Entry 8ETS (electron microscopy, 3.04 A resolution); this record covers chains Q and U of the 10 polymer chains in the assembly.

== Chain Q ==
Protein: Chromatin-remodeling ATPase INO80
Organism: Saccharomyces cerevisiae S288C
Notes: EC 3.6.4.-
Reference sequence: P53115 (INO80_YEAST); numbering as in UniProt (aligned over 948-1432)
Sequence (485 residues; numbered 948 to 1432; the number before each row is that of its first residue):
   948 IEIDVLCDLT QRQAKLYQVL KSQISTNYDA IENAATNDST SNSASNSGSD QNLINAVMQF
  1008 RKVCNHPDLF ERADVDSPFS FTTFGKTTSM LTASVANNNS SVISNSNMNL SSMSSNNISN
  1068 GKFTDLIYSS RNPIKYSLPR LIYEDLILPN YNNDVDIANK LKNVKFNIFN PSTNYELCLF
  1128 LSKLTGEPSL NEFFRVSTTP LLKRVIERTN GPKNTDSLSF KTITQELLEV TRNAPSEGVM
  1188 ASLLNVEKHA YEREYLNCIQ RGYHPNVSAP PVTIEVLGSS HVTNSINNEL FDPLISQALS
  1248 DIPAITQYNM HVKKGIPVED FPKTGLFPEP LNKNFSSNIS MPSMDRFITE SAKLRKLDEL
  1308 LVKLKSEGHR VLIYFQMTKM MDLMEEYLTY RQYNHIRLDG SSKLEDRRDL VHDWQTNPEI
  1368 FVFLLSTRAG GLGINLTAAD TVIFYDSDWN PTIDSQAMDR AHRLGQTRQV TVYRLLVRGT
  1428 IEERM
Unresolved in the structure: 986-998, 1037-1068, 1346-1355, 1375-1381, 1409-1413

== Chain U ==
Protein: RuvB-like protein 2
Organism: Saccharomyces cerevisiae S288C
Notes: EC 3.6.4.12
Reference sequence: Q12464 (RUVB2_YEAST); residue numbers follow UniProt; this construct covers 15-471
Sequence (457 residues; numbered 15 to 471; the number before each row is that of its first residue):
    15 KSLSLIAAHS HITGLGLDEN LQPRPTSEGM VGQLQARRAA GVILKMVQNG TIAGRAVLVA
    75 GPPSTGKTAL AMGVSQSLGK DVPFTAIAGS EIFSLELSKT EALTQAFRKS IGIKIKEETE
   135 LIEGEVVEIQ IDRSITGGHK QGKLTIKTTD METIYELGNK MIDGLTKEKV LAGDVISIDK
   195 ASGKITKLGR SFARSRDYDA MGADTRFVQC PEGELQKRKT VVHTVSLHEI DVINSRTQGF
   255 LALFTGDTGE IRSEVRDQIN TKVAEWKEEG KAEIVPGVLF IDEVHMLDIE CFSFINRALE
   315 DEFAPIVMMA TNRGVSKTRG TNYKSPHGLP LDLLDRSIII TTKSYNEQEI KTILSIRAQE
   375 EEVELSSDAL DLLTKTGVET SLRYSSNLIS VAQQIAMKRK NNTVEVEDVK RAYLLFLDSA
   435 RSVKYVQENE SQYIDDQGNV QISIAKSADP DAMDTTE
Unresolved in the structure: 210-219, 461-471
Small-molecule neighbours: ADP (adenosine-5'-diphosphate): Ala22, His23, His25, Ile26, Gly43, Met44, Val45, Gly46, Pro76, Pro77, Ser78, Thr79, Gly80, Lys81, Thr82, Ala83, Tyr359, Ile367, Leu396, Arg397
Curated features (UniProtKB/Swiss-Prot):
  - binding site (ATP): Gly75 to Thr82
  - mutagenesis: Gly75 (G75A: Lethal), Gly80 (G80A: Growth defect at 37 degrees Celsius), Lys81 (K81A: Defect in snoRNA accumulation. Growth defect at 37 degrees Celsius; K81E: Lethal; K81R: Growth defect at 37 degrees Celsius), Asp296 (D296N: Lethal), Glu297 (E297G: Lethal)

== Chain Q / chain U interface ==
Contacting residue pairs - 42 pairs, chain Q then chain U:
  Gly1032(Q) - Glu182(U)
  Lys1033(Q) - Lys201(U)  hydrogen bond (backbone-side chain)
  Thr1034(Q) - Lys183(U)
  Thr1035(Q) - Arg204(U)  hydrogen bond
  Asp1072(Q) - Thr180(U)
  Asp1072(Q) - Lys183(U)
  Ile1074(Q) - Thr180(U)
  Ile1074(Q) - Lys181(U)
  Tyr1075(Q) - Lys181(U)
  Ser1076(Q) - Lys181(U)
  Arg1078(Q) - Lys181(U)
  Tyr1083(Q) - Glu243(U)  hydrogen bond
  Tyr1083(Q) - Ile247(U)
  Tyr1083(Q) - Phe254(U)  hydrophobic
  Tyr1083(Q) - Leu257(U)
  Ser1084(Q) - His237(U)  hydrogen bond
  Leu1085(Q) - Ile247(U)  hydrophobic
  Pro1086(Q) - Glu131(U)
  Pro1086(Q) - His237(U)
  Arg1087(Q) - Glu131(U)  salt bridge
  Arg1087(Q) - Glu132(U)  hydrogen bond (side chain-backbone)
  Arg1087(Q) - Thr133(U)
  Leu1088(Q) - Trp280(U)
  Leu1088(Q) - Lys285(U)
  Ile1089(Q) - Ile129(U)  hydrophobic
  Asp1092(Q) - Lys276(U)
  Asp1092(Q) - Trp280(U)  hydrogen bond
  Leu1093(Q) - Ile244(U)  hydrophobic
  Leu1093(Q) - Arg250(U)
  Leu1093(Q) - Ile273(U)  hydrophobic
  Ile1094(Q) - Arg250(U)
  Val1219(Q) - Phe254(U)
  Ile1221(Q) - Phe254(U)  hydrophobic
  Glu1222(Q) - Lys198(U)  salt bridge
  Leu1224(Q) - Glu131(U)
  Leu1224(Q) - Thr133(U)
  Leu1224(Q) - Asp193(U)
  Gly1225(Q) - Asp193(U)
  Gly1225(Q) - Ala195(U)
  Ser1226(Q) - Ala195(U)
  Ser1227(Q) - Ala195(U)  hydrogen bond (backbone-backbone)
  Thr1230(Q) - Ser196(U)  hydrogen bond (side chain-backbone)
Other interface residues (no listed pair), chain Q (29 interface residues in all): Phe1070, Val1223
Other interface residues (no listed pair), chain U (31 interface residues in all): Arg147, Leu185, Val239, Asn248, Leu255, Phe258

== In short ==
Chain Q and chain U form an interface of 29 and 31 residues respectively, with 8 hydrogen bonds and 2 salt
bridges. Among the polar pairs are Arg1087(Q)-Glu131(U), Glu1222(Q)-Lys198(U) and Lys1033(Q)-Lys201(U).
Ligands of chain U: ADP.
Chain Q is Chromatin-remodeling ATPase INO80 and chain U is RuvB-like protein 2, both from Saccharomyces
cerevisiae S288C; the structure, Class1 of the INO80-Hexasome complex, was determined by electron microscopy
together with 8ETT, 8ETU, 8ETV, 8ETW, 8EU9, 8EUE, 8EUF and 8EUJ from the same study.
